Entry 8HR8 (electron microscopy, 3.30 A resolution); this record covers chains C and E of the 7 polymer chains in the assembly.

[Chain C (and E)]
Molecule: Archaeal ATPase
Source organism: Escherichia coli
Notes: chain E of this document is another copy of the same molecule, construct and numbering; everything in this record applies to it too
UniProtKB: A0A8H9B1T2 (A0A8H9B1T2_ECOLX); residues 1-947 here = UniProt positions 1-947
Sequence (947 residues; each row starts with the number of its first residue):
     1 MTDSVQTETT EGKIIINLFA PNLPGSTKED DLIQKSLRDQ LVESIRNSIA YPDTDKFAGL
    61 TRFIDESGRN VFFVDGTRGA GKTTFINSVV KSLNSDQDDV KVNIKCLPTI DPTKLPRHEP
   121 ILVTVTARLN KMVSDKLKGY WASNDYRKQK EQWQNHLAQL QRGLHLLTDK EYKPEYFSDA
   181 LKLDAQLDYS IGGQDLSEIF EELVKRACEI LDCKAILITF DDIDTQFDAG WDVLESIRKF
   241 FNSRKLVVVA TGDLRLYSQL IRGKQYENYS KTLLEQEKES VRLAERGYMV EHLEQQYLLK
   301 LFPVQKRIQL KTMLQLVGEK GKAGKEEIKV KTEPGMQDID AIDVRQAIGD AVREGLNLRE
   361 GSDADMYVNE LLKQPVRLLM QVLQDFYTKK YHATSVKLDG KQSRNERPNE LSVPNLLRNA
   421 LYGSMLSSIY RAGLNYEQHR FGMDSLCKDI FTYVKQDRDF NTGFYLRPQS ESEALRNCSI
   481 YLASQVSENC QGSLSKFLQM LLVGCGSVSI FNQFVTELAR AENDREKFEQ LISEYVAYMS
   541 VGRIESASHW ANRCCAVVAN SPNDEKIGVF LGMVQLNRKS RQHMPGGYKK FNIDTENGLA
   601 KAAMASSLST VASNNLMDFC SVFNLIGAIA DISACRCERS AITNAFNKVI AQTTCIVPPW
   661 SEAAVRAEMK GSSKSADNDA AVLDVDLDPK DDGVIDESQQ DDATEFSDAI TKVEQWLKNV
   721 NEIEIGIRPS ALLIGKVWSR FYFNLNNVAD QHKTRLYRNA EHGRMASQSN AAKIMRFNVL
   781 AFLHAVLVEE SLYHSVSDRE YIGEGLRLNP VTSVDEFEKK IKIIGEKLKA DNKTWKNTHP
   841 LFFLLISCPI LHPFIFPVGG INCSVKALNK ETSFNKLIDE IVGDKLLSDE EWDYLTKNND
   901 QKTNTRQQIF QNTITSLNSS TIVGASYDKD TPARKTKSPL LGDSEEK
Unresolved in the structure: 1-12, 52-67, 396-410, 520-525, 664-703, 898-906, 934-947 (chain E: 1-12, 52-67, 396-411, 520-526, 664-703, 899-907, 934-947)
Differences from the reference sequence: conflict Arg-636 (Leu in A0A8H9B1T2), Leu-940 (Ser in A0A8H9B1T2)
Ligand contacts: ATP (adenosine-5'-triphosphate): Asn-22, Leu-23, Pro-24, Thr-27, Asp-31, Leu-32, Ile-33, Gly-79, Ala-80, Gly-81, Lys-82, Thr-83, Thr-84, Asp-221, Asp-222, Val-376, Arg-377, Met-380

[How chain C and chain E interact]
Residue-residue contacts (69; chain C residue first):
  Leu-166(C) / Pro-116(E)  hydrophobic
  Asp-169(C) / His-118(E)  hydrogen bond (backbone-side chain)
  Lys-170(C) / His-118(E)  hydrogen bond (backbone-side chain)
  Glu-171(C) / His-118(E)
  Glu-171(C) / Thr-168(E)
  Tyr-172(C) / His-118(E)
  Tyr-172(C) / Glu-119(E)
  Tyr-172(C) / Pro-120(E)
  Tyr-172(C) / Val-123(E)
  Tyr-172(C) / Leu-164(E)  hydrophobic
  Tyr-172(C) / Thr-168(E)
  Pro-174(C) / Gln-161(E)  hydrogen bond (backbone-side chain)
  Pro-174(C) / Thr-168(E)
  Glu-175(C) / Gln-161(E)
  Phe-177(C) / Val-123(E)  hydrophobic
  Phe-177(C) / Thr-126(E)
  Phe-177(C) / Gln-161(E)
  Phe-177(C) / Leu-164(E)  hydrophobic
  Leu-181(C) / Asn-130(E)
  Leu-181(C) / Leu-157(E)  hydrophobic
  Leu-183(C) / Lys-131(E)
  Leu-183(C) / Ser-134(E)
  Tyr-189(C) / Lys-131(E)
  Ile-191(C) / Pro-108(E)  hydrophobic
  Ile-191(C) / Arg-128(E)
  Gly-193(C) / Ala-127(E)
  Arg-238(C) / Thr-113(E)  hydrogen bond (side chain-backbone)
  Arg-238(C) / Lys-114(E)  hydrogen bond (backbone-side chain)
  Arg-238(C) / Thr-225(E)
  Lys-239(C) / Leu-115(E)
  Asn-242(C) / Lys-114(E)
  Leu-254(C) / Tyr-430(E)
  Gln-265(C) / Thr-225(E)  hydrogen bond (side chain-backbone)
  Asn-268(C) / Gln-226(E)
  Asn-268(C) / Phe-227(E)
  Asn-268(C) / Asp-228(E)
  Tyr-269(C) / Phe-227(E)  hydrophobic
  Tyr-269(C) / Gln-259(E)  hydrogen bond
  Ser-270(C) / Gly-263(E)  hydrogen bond (side chain-backbone)
  Ser-270(C) / Glu-267(E)
  Thr-272(C) / Tyr-266(E)
  Thr-272(C) / Glu-267(E)
  Thr-272(C) / Leu-274(E)
  Leu-273(C) / Gln-259(E)
  Leu-273(C) / Arg-262(E)
  Leu-273(C) / Gly-263(E)
  Leu-273(C) / Tyr-266(E)  hydrophobic
  Gln-276(C) / Leu-274(E)
  Gln-276(C) / Arg-286(E)
  Glu-277(C) / Arg-262(E)  salt bridge
  Glu-277(C) / Tyr-266(E)  hydrogen bond
  Arg-282(C) / Arg-262(E)
  Glu-285(C) / Gln-259(E)  hydrogen bond
  Met-289(C) / Asp-253(E)
  Met-289(C) / Arg-255(E)
  Met-289(C) / Leu-256(E)  hydrophobic
  Met-289(C) / Gln-259(E)
  Glu-291(C) / Arg-431(E)  salt bridge
  His-292(C) / Arg-78(E)
  Leu-293(C) / Asp-224(E)
  Leu-293(C) / Phe-227(E)  hydrophobic
  Gln-296(C) / Arg-78(E)
  Tyr-297(C) / Thr-225(E)
  Leu-299(C) / Ser-427(E)
  Lys-300(C) / Thr-225(E)
  Val-304(C) / Leu-426(E)  hydrophobic
  Val-304(C) / Tyr-430(E)  hydrophobic
  Arg-307(C) / Tyr-430(E)
  Gln-309(C) / Tyr-436(E)
Also at the interface, not in a pair above, chain C (46 interface residues in all): Ser-178, Ser-190, Gly-192, Asp-195, Trp-231, Tyr-288, Gln-295, Gln-305
Also at the interface, not in a pair above, chain E (45 interface residues in all): Arg-117, Asp-135, Leu-160, His-165, Leu-283

[In short]
46 residues of chain C face 45 of chain E across their interface, with 10 hydrogen bonds and 2 salt bridges.
Polar pairs include Glu-277(C)/Arg-262(E), Glu-291(C)/Arg-431(E) and Asp-169(C)/His-118(E). Chain C binds ATP.
Chain C and chain E are both Archaeal ATPase (Escherichia coli); the structure, Structure of heptameric RdrA
ring, was determined by electron microscopy together with 8HR7, 8HR9, 8HRA, 8HRB and 8HRC from the same study.
